4Z99 - chain A; structure by X-ray diffraction, 2.30 A resolution.

Chain A:
Molecule: Low molecular weight phosphotyrosine protein phosphatase
Source organism: Homo sapiens
Notes: EC 3.1.3.48, 3.1.3.2
UniProtKB: P24666 (PPAC_HUMAN); residues 0-157 here correspond to UniProt positions 1-158 (UniProt number = residue number + 1)
Sequence (164 residues; row label = number of the first residue in the row; numbers below 1 keep their minus sign (Gly-6 is residue -6)):
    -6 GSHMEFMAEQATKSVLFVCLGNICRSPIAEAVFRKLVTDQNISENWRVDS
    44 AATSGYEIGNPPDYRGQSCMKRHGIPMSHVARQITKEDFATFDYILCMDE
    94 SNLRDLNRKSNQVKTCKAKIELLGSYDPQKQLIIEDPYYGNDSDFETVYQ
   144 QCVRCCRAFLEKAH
Differences from the reference sequence: expression tag (-6 to -1)
Curated features (UniProtKB/Swiss-Prot):
  - active site: Cys12 (Nucleophile), Arg18, Asp129 (Proton donor)
  - modified residue: Ala1 (N-acetylalanine), Tyr131 (Phosphotyrosine), Tyr132 (Phosphotyrosine)

Overview:
From UniProt: 3 active-site residues.
Chain A is Low molecular weight phosphotyrosine protein phosphatase (Homo sapiens); the structure, Crystal
structure of the apo Low Molecular Weight Protein Tyrosine Phosphatase isoform A, was determined by X-ray
diffraction, deposited together with 4Z9A and 4Z9B.
